Entry 7U7D (X-ray diffraction, 1.57 A resolution); this record covers chains A and T of the 3 polymer chains in the assembly.

== Chain A ==
Protein: DNA polymerase eta
From: Homo sapiens
Notes: EC 2.7.7.7
UniProt: Q9Y253 (POLH_HUMAN); residues 1-432 here = UniProt positions 1-432
Amino-acid sequence (435 residues; each row starts with the number of its first residue; numbers below 1 keep their minus sign (Gly-2 is residue -2)):
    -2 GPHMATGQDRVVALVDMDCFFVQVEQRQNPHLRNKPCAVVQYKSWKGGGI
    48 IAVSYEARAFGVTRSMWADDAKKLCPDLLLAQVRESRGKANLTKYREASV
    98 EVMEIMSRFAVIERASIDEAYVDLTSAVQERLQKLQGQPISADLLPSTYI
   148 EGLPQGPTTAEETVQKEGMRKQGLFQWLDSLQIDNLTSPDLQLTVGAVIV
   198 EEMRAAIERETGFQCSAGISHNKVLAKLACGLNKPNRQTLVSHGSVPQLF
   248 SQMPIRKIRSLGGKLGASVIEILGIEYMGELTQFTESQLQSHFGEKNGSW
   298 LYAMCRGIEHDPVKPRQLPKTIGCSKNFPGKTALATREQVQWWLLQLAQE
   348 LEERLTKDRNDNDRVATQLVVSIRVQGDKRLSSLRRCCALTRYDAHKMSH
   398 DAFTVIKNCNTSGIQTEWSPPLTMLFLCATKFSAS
Disordered / not traced: 155-159
Sequence notes: expression tag (-2 to 0)
Curated features (UniProtKB/Swiss-Prot):
  - binding site (Mg(2+)): Asp13, Met14, Asp115, Glu116
  - binding site (Mn(2+)): Asp13, Met14, Asp115, Glu116
  - binding site (a 2'-deoxyribonucleoside 5'-triphosphate): Arg61
  - natural variant: Val37 (deletion: In XPV), Leu75 (deletion: In XPV), Arg93 (R93P: In XPV), Arg111 (R111H: In XPV), Thr122 (T122P: In XPV), Gly153 (G153D: In a breast cancer sample), Thr191 (T191P: In XPV), Gly263 (G263V: In XPV), Val266 (V266D: In XPV), Gly295 (G295R: In XPV), Arg361 (R361S: In XPV)
  - mutagenesis: Tyr52 (Y52A/F: Reduces DNA polymerase activity; Y52E: Reduces DNA polymerase activity. Increases fidelity of replication and reduces translesion bypass), Arg61 (R61A: Reduces enzymatic activity by two-thirds), Ser62 (S62G: Increased DNA polymerase activity and translesion bypass compared to wild-type), Ala68 (A68S/V: Severe reduction in thymine dimer translesion bypass), Asn324 to Pro326 (Reduces binding to chromatin and to monoubiquitinated PCNA. Abolishes binding to monoubiquitinated PCNA; when associated with 705-E--H-713 Del)
Ion coordination: Mn2+ site 1: Asp13, Asp115, Glu116 (together with 2'-deoxyguanosine-5'-triphosphate) (shared with 1 residue of chain P); Ca2+: Asp13, Met14, Asp115; Mn2+ site 2: Asp13, Met14, Asp115 (together with 2'-deoxyguanosine-5'-triphosphate); Mn2+ site 3: Arg61 (together with 2'-deoxyguanosine-5'-triphosphate)
Small-molecule neighbours:
  - : Asp13, Met14, Asp15, Cys16, Asp115, Lys231
  - 2'-deoxyguanosine-5'-triphosphate (DGT): Asp13, Met14, Asp15, Cys16, Phe17, Phe18, Gln38, Ile48, Ala49, Tyr52, Arg55, Arg61, Leu89, Ile114, Asp115, Glu116, Lys231

== Chain T ==
Molecule: 12-nt DNA strand
Sequence (12 nucleotides; row label = number of the first residue in the row):
     1 CATTATGACGCT
Small-molecule neighbours: 2'-deoxyguanosine-5'-triphosphate (DGT): DT3, DT4, DA5

== Chain A / chain T interface ==
Contacting residue pairs - 39 pairs, chain A then chain T:
  Gln38(A) - DT4(T)  hydrogen bond to the base
  Gln38(A) - DA5(T)  sugar contact
  Tyr39(A) - DT4(T)  phosphate contact
  Tyr39(A) - DA5(T)  hydrogen bond to the phosphate
  Trp42(A) - DA2(T)  stacking on the base
  Gly46(A) - DT3(T)  base contact
  Arg61(A) - DT3(T)  hydrogen bond to the base
  Arg61(A) - DT4(T)  hydrogen bond to the base
  Ser62(A) - DT3(T)  hydrogen bond to the base
  Trp64(A) - DT3(T)  sugar contact
  Lys86(A) - DT6(T)  salt bridge to the phosphate
  Leu89(A) - DA5(T)  phosphate contact
  Leu89(A) - DT6(T)  phosphate contact
  Arg93(A) - DT6(T)  salt bridge to the phosphate
  Arg93(A) - DG7(T)  salt bridge to the phosphate
  Lys311(A) - DC9(T)  salt bridge to the phosphate
  Arg313(A) - DA8(T)  salt bridge to the phosphate
  Pro316(A) - DA8(T)  phosphate contact
  Lys317(A) - DA8(T)  hydrogen bond to the phosphate
  Lys317(A) - DC9(T)  salt bridge to the phosphate
  Thr318(A) - DG7(T)  sugar contact
  Thr318(A) - DA8(T)  hydrogen bond to the phosphate
  Ile319(A) - DG7(T)  phosphate contact
  Gly320(A) - DT6(T)  sugar contact
  Gly320(A) - DG7(T)  hydrogen bond to the phosphate
  Cys321(A) - DT6(T)  phosphate contact
  Ser322(A) - DA5(T)  sugar contact
  Ser322(A) - DT6(T)  hydrogen bond to the phosphate
  Lys323(A) - DA5(T)  salt bridge to the phosphate
  Asn324(A) - DT4(T)  hydrogen bond to the phosphate
  Asn324(A) - DA5(T)  hydrogen bond to the phosphate
  Pro326(A) - DC1(T)  phosphate contact
  Pro326(A) - DA2(T)  sugar contact
  Pro326(A) - DT4(T)  phosphate contact
  Gly327(A) - DC1(T)  hydrogen bond to the phosphate
  Gly327(A) - DA2(T)  phosphate contact
  Arg351(A) - DT6(T)  salt bridge to the phosphate
  Arg351(A) - DG7(T)  salt bridge to the phosphate
  Leu378(A) - DT6(T)  base contact
Interface residues without a listed pair, chain A (33 interface residues in all): Ile47, Ile48, Ala87, Glu110, Arg111, Lys293, Glu347, Phe423
Interface residues without a listed pair, chain T (11 interface residues in all): DG10, DC11

== In short ==
33 residues of chain A face 11 of chain T across their interface, with 12 hydrogen bonds, 9 salt bridges and 1
aromatic stacking contact. Polar pairs include Gln38(A)-DT4(T), Arg61(A)-DT3(T) and Arg61(A)-DT4(T).
2'-deoxyguanosine-5'-triphosphate is bound between chain A and chain T.
Chain A is DNA polymerase eta (Homo sapiens) and chain T is a 12-nt DNA strand; the structure, Human DNA
polymerase eta-DNA ternary mismatch complex:reaction with 10.0 mM Mn2+ for 30s, was determined by X-ray
diffraction, deposited together with 7U72, 7U73, 7U74, 7U75, 7U76, 7U77 and 26 further entries.
